9FJV - chain A; structure by X-ray diffraction, 1.20 A resolution.

Chain A:
Name: Carbonic anhydrase 2
From: Homo sapiens
Notes: EC 4.2.1.1
UniProt: P00918 (CAH2_HUMAN); the author numbering skips numbers that UniProt does not, so the offset changes along the chain: 1-125 = UniProt 1-125; 127-261 = UniProt 126-260
Sequence (260 residues; each row starts with the number of its first residue; note: 1 number in that range is skipped by the numbering (no residue carries it; nothing is unmodelled there)):
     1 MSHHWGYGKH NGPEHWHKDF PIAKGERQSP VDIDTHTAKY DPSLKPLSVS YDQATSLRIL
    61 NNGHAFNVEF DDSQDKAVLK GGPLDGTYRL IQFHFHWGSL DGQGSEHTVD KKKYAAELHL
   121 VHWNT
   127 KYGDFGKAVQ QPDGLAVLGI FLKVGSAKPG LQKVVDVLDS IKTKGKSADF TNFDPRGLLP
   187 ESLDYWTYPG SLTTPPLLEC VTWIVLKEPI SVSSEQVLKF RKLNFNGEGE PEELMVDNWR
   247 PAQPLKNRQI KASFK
Unresolved in the structure: 1-3
Curated features (UniProtKB/Swiss-Prot):
  - active site: H64 (Proton donor/acceptor)
  - binding site (Zn(2+)): H94, H96, H119
  - binding site (substrate): T199, T200
  - site: Y7 (Fine-tunes the proton-transfer properties of H-64), N62 (Fine-tunes the proton-transfer properties of H-64), N67 (Fine-tunes the proton-transfer properties of H-64), Q92 (Involved in the binding of some activators, including histamine and L-histidine)
  - modified residue: S2 (N-acetylserine), S166 (Phosphoserine), S173 (Phosphoserine)
Bound ions: Zn2+: H94, H96, H119 (together with A1IDN)
Residues lining bound ligands: A1IDN (4-(cyclooctylmethyl)-5,7,8-tris(fluoranyl)-1,1-bis(oxidanylidene)-2,3-dihydro-1$l6,4-benzothiazine-6-sulfonamide): W5, N62, H64, N67, Q92, H94, H96, E106, H119, V121, F131, L141, V143, S197, L198, T199, T200, P201, P202, W209

Summary:
Chain A binds compound A1IDN. H94, H96 and H119 coordinate Zn2+. UniProt lists active-site residue H64, 3
Zn2+-binding residues and substrate-binding residues T199 and T200.
Chain A is Carbonic anhydrase 2 (Homo sapiens); the structure, Structure of human carbonic anhydrase II
complexed with 4-(cyclooctylmethyl)-5,7,8-trifluoro-3,4-dihydro-2H-benzo[b][1,4]thiazine-6- sulfonamide
1,1-dioxide, was determined by X-ray diffraction together with 9FJQ, 9FN7 and 9FN8 from the same study.
